PDB entry 7Y3N | X-ray diffraction, 2.97 A resolution | chains A and H of the 3 polymer chains in the assembly

Chain A:
Protein: Spike protein S1
Organism: Severe acute respiratory syndrome coronavirus
Notes: fragment: receptor binding domain
UniProtKB: P59594 (SPIKE_SARS); residues 1-222 here correspond to UniProt positions 306-527 (UniProt number = residue number + 305)
Amino-acid sequence (228 residues; each row starts with the number of its first residue):
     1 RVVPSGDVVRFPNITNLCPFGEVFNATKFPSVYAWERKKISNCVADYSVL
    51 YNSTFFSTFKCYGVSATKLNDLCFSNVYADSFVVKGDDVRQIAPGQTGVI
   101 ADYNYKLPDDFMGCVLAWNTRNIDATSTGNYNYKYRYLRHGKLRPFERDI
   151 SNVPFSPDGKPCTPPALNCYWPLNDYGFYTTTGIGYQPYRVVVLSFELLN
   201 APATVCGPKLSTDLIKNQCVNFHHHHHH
Disordered / not traced: 1-12, 209-228
Differences from the reference sequence: expression tag (223-228)
Disulfides: Cys18-Cys43, Cys61-Cys114, Cys73-Cys206, Cys162-Cys169
Covalently attached groups: glycan linked to Asn52
Swiss-Prot annotation at these positions:
  - glycosylation (N-linked (GlcNAc...) asparagine): Asn13, Asn25, Asn52

Chain H:
Protein: Heavy chain of BIOLS56
Organism: Homo sapiens
Amino-acid sequence (237 residues; numbered 1 to 237; the number before each row is that of its first residue):
     1 EVQLVESGGGVVQPGGSLRLSCAVSGFTFDDYAMHWVRQAPGKGLDWVSL
    51 ISGDGSYTYYADSVKGRFTISRDSSKNSLYLQMNSLRTEDTALYYCAKAQ
   101 TPTLWWLQDAFDIWGQGTMVTVSSASTKGPSVFPLAPSSKSTSGGTAALG
   151 CLVKDYFPEPVTVSWNSGALTSGVHTFPAVLQSSGLYSLSSVVTVPSSSL
   201 GTQTYICNVNHKPSNTKVDKRVEPKSCDKTHTCPPCP
Disordered / not traced: 140-143, 228-237
Disulfides: Cys22-Cys96, Cys151-Cys207

How chain A and chain H interact:
Pairs across the interface (20):
  Arg37(A) - Trp105(H)
  Arg37(A) - Gln108(H)  hydrogen bond (backbone-side chain)
  Lys39(A) - Thr101(H)
  Asn76(A) - Pro102(H)
  Asn76(A) - Thr103(H)  hydrogen bond
  Tyr78(A) - Thr103(H)  hydrogen bond
  Pro145(A) - Trp106(H)
  Phe146(A) - Trp105(H)  hydrogen bond (backbone-side chain)
  Phe146(A) - Trp106(H)
  Glu147(A) - Tyr57(H)  hydrogen bond
  Arg148(A) - Leu107(H)
  Arg148(A) - Gln108(H)  hydrogen bond
  Glu197(A) - Thr103(H)
  Glu197(A) - Leu104(H)  hydrogen bond (side chain-backbone)
  Leu199(A) - Asp31(H)
  Leu199(A) - Pro102(H)
  Leu199(A) - Leu104(H)  hydrophobic
  Asn200(A) - Thr28(H)
  Asn200(A) - Asp31(H)  hydrogen bond (backbone-side chain)
  Ala201(A) - Asp31(H)  hydrogen bond (backbone-side chain)
Interface residues without a listed pair, chain A (14 interface residues in all): Trp35, Arg144
Interface residues without a listed pair, chain H (14 interface residues in all): Asp30, Ser56, Tyr59

Summary:
The chain A/chain H interface involves 14 residues from each chain; the contacts include 9 hydrogen bonds.
Polar contacts include Arg37(A)-Gln108(H), Asn76(A)-Thr103(H) and Tyr78(A)-Thr103(H).
Chain A is Spike protein S1 (Severe acute respiratory syndrome coronavirus) and chain H is Heavy chain of
BIOLS56 (Homo sapiens); the structure, Crystal structure of SARS-CoV receptor binding domain in complex with
human antibody BIOLS56, was determined by X-ray diffraction, deposited together with 7Y3O and 8HRD.
